Entry 6UUA (X-ray diffraction, 4.00 A resolution (low resolution: residue-level contacts below are approximate; hydrogen-bond / salt-bridge calls are withheld)); this record covers chains FFF and 111 of the 8 polymer chains in the assembly.

[Chain FFF]
Name: RNA polymerase sigma factor RpoS
Organism: Escherichia coli (strain K12)
UniProtKB: P13445 (RPOS_ECOLI); residues 1-328 here = UniProt positions 1-328
Chain sequence (336 residues; each row starts with the number of its first residue):
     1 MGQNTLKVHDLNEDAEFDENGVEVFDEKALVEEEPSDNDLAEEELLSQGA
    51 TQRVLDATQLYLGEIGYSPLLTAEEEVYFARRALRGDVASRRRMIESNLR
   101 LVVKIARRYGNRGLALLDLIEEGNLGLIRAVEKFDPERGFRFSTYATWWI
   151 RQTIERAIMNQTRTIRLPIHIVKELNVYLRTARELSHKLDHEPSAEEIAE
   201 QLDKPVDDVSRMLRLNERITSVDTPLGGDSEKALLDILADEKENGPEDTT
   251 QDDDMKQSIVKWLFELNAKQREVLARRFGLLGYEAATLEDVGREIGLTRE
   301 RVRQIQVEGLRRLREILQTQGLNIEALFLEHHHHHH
Unresolved in the structure: 1-52, 330-336
Sequence notes: conflict Gly2 (Ser in P13445), Glu33 (Gln in P13445); expression tag (329-336)

[Chain 111]
Molecule: Synthetic DNA 50-MER (promoter non-template strand)
Sequence (50 nucleotides; row label = number of the first residue in the row):
    10 ACCTTGACATCCCACCTCACGTATGCTATAATGTGTGCAGTCTGACGCGG
Unresolved in the structure: 10-27

[Chain FFF / chain 111 interface]
Residue-residue contacts (46; chain FFF residue first):
  Gln59(FFF) with DT43(111)
  Leu62(FFF) with DG42(111); DT43(111)
  Gly63(FFF) with DG42(111)
  Ile65(FFF) with DG42(111)
  Gly66(FFF) with DG42(111)
  Tyr67(FFF) with DG42(111)
  Glu76(FFF) with DT41(111)
  Ser97(FFF) with DT41(111)
  Asn98(FFF) with DT41(111)
  Arg100(FFF) with DT41(111); DG42(111)
  Leu101(FFF) with DT41(111)
  Val103(FFF) with DT43(111)
  Lys104(FFF) with DG42(111)
  Arg107(FFF) with DT43(111); DG44(111)
  Lys133(FFF) with DC35(111)
  Phe134(FFF) with DA37(111)
  Asp135(FFF) with DA37(111)
  Arg138(FFF) with DA37(111)
  Arg141(FFF) with DA39(111); DA40(111); DT41(111)
  Ser143(FFF) with DA39(111); DA40(111); DT41(111)
  Thr144(FFF) with DT38(111); DA39(111); DA40(111)
  Tyr145(FFF) with DT36(111); DA37(111)
  Thr147(FFF) with DA40(111)
  Trp148(FFF) with DT36(111); DA37(111); DT38(111)
  Trp149(FFF) with DC35(111); DT36(111)
  Gln152(FFF) with DC35(111); DT36(111)
  Arg156(FFF) with DT33(111); DG34(111); DC35(111)
  Pro168(FFF) with DA32(111)
  His170(FFF) with DT31(111); DA32(111)
Interface residues without a listed pair, chain FFF (36 interface residues in all): Thr58, Leu70, Leu116, Arg129, Phe140, Ile169, Ile171

[Summary]
36 residues of chain FFF face 14 of chain 111 across their interface.
Chain FFF is RNA polymerase sigma factor RpoS (Escherichia coli (strain K12)) and chain 111 is Synthetic DNA
50-MER (promoter non-template strand); the structure, E. coli sigma-S transcription initiation complex with a
mismatching CTP ("Fresh" crystal soaked with CTP for ..., was determined by X-ray diffraction together with
6UTV, 6UTW, 6UTX, 6UTY, 6UTZ, 6UU0 and 11 further entries from the same study.
